Entry 9GB2 (electron microscopy, 3.43 A resolution); this record covers chains G and R of the 42 polymer chains in the assembly.

Chain G:
Protein: gp65 - Triplex 1a protein
Organism: Clostridioides difficile
Reference sequence: J9QE72 (J9QE72_9CAUD); residues 1-378 here = UniProt positions 1-378
Chain sequence (378 residues; row label = number of the first residue in the row):
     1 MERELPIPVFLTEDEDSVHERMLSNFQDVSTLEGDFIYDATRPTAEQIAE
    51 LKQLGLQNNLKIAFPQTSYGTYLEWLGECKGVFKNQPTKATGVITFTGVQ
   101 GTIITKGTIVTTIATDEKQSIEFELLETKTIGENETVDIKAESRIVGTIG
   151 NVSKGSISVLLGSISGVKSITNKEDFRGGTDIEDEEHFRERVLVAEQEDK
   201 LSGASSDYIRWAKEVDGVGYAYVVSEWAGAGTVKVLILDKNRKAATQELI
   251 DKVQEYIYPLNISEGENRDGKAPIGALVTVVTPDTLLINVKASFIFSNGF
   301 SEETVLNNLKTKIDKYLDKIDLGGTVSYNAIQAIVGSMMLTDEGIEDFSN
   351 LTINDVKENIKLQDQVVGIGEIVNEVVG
Disordered / not traced: 1, 376-378

Chain R:
Protein: gp66 - Triplex 2 protein
Organism: Clostridioides difficile
Reference sequence: J9QE20 (J9QE20_9CAUD); residue numbers follow UniProt; this construct covers 1-209
Chain sequence (209 residues; each row starts with the number of its first residue):
     1 MIASKKGKEMLLTLSPIYEQSIIMQSLYEAIGSEFDNLELLDEEIELQLF
    51 PQSATWGLGFWENRVGLITNLDEDMETRRRKVIAKLQSKYIMTPKRMSMI
   101 LQSYTGANIKINENISPYTFGVELTSTQGFPKDLEDLYKRVNVIKPSHLA
   151 VSYKLVSLLKSKTYFAQTAIMSEEITIYPYTSKEVKASVKAKFALAHNMS
   201 SETLTVYPR
Disordered / not traced: 158-209

How chain G and chain R interact:
Pairs across the interface - 71 pairs, chain G then chain R:
  Arg-3(G) with Asn-63(R), hydrogen bond (side chain-backbone)
  Leu-5(G) with Phe-60(R), hydrophobic
  Pro-6(G) with Phe-60(R)
  Pro-8(G) with Trp-56(R)
  Phe-10(G) with Leu-41(R), hydrophobic; Glu-44(R)
  Leu-11(G) with Ile-45(R), hydrophobic
  Val-18(G) with Glu-34(R)
  Arg-21(G) with Glu-34(R), salt bridge
  Met-22(G) with Ala-30(R); Ile-31(R), hydrophobic; Glu-34(R)
  Asn-25(G) with Ser-26(R); Glu-29(R)
  Phe-26(G) with Ser-26(R); Leu-27(R), hydrophobic
  Val-29(G) with Ile-23(R), hydrophobic
  Ile-37(G) with Ile-23(R), hydrophobic
  Thr-41(G) with Leu-27(R)
  Ile-48(G) with Leu-38(R), hydrophobic
  Leu-51(G) with Leu-38(R), hydrophobic
  Asn-59(G) with Ile-45(R)
  Leu-60(G) with Gln-48(R)
  Phe-64(G) with Gln-48(R); Phe-60(R), hydrophobic; Trp-61(R); Arg-64(R)
  Pro-65(G) with Arg-64(R)
  Gln-66(G) with Phe-60(R); Asn-63(R), hydrogen bond; Arg-64(R), hydrogen bond (side chain-backbone)
  Lys-80(G) with Arg-64(R)
  Ala-195(G) with Lys-89(R), hydrogen bond (backbone-side chain)
  Glu-196(G) with Arg-64(R), salt bridge; Lys-89(R), hydrogen bond (backbone-side chain)
  Gln-197(G) with Asn-63(R); Arg-64(R); Val-65(R); Gly-66(R); Lys-85(R), hydrogen bond (backbone-side chain)
  Glu-198(G) with Lys-89(R), hydrogen bond (backbone-side chain)
  Asp-199(G) with Lys-85(R), salt bridge; Ser-88(R); Lys-89(R)
  Lys-200(G) with Ser-88(R); Lys-89(R)
  Leu-201(G) with Ser-88(R); Met-92(R), hydrophobic; Ile-144(R), hydrophobic
  Gly-203(G) with Pro-146(R); Ser-147(R), hydrogen bond (backbone-backbone)
  Ala-204(G) with Val-143(R); Ile-144(R); Lys-145(R); Ser-147(R)
  Ser-205(G) with Ser-147(R)
  Tyr-208(G) with Ser-147(R), hydrogen bond
  Ser-225(G) with Ser-147(R), hydrogen bond (side chain-backbone)
  Glu-226(G) with Ser-147(R); His-148(R); Leu-149(R), hydrogen bond (side chain-backbone); Ala-150(R), hydrogen bond (side chain-backbone)
  Ala-230(G) with Tyr-118(R); Thr-119(R)
  Gly-231(G) with Tyr-118(R); His-148(R), hydrogen bond (backbone-backbone)
  Val-233(G) with Ser-147(R); His-148(R)
  Gly-275(G) with Tyr-118(R), hydrogen bond (backbone-side chain); His-148(R)
  Ala-276(G) with His-148(R)
Interface residues without a listed pair, chain G (52 interface residues in all): Glu-4, Gln-27, Phe-36, Lys-52, Leu-56, Ala-63, Leu-76, Cys-79, Val-223, Thr-232, Pro-273, Ile-274
Interface residues without a listed pair, chain R (38 interface residues in all): Ile-22, Phe-35, Leu-49, Leu-86, Tyr-90

In short:
Chain G and chain R form an interface of 52 and 38 residues respectively, with 14 hydrogen bonds and 3 salt
bridges. Polar contacts include Arg-21(G)/Glu-34(R), Glu-196(G)/Arg-64(R) and Asp-199(G)/Lys-85(R).
Here chain G is gp65 - Triplex 1a protein and chain R is gp66 - Triplex 2 protein, both from Clostridioides
difficile. Entry 9GB2 (Extended phiCD508 baseplate) was determined by electron microscopy (same publication as
9G8S, 9GB0, 9GB1, 9GB5 and 9GB7).
